PDB entry 7OOC | electron microscopy, 3.70 A resolution | chains S and 5 of the 21 polymer chains in the assembly

# Chain S
Molecule: 30S ribosomal protein S20
From: Mycoplasma pneumoniae (strain ATCC 29342 / M129)
UniProt: P75237 (RS20_MYCPN); residue numbers follow UniProt; this construct covers 1-87
Sequence (87 residues; numbered 1 to 87; the number before each row is that of its first residue):
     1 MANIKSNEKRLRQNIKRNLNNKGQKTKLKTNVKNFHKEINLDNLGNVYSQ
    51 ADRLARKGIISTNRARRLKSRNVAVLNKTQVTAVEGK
Disordered / not traced: 1-2, 80-87

# Chain 5
Molecule: 16S rRNA
From: Mycoplasma pneumoniae (strain ATCC 29342 / M129)
Sequence (1520 nucleotides; row label = number of the first residue in the row):
     1 UUUUUCUGAGAGUUUGAUCCUGGCUCAGGAUUAACGCUGGCGGCAUGCCU
    51 AAUACAUGCAAGUCGAUCGAAAGUAGUAAUACUUUAGAGGCGAACGGGUG
   101 AGUAACACGUAUCCAAUCUACCUUAUAAUGGGGGAUAACUAGUUGAAAGA
   151 CUAGCUAAUACCGCAUAAGAACUUUGGUUCGCAUGAAUCAAAGUUGAAAG
   201 GACCUGCAAGGGUUCGUUAUUUGAUGAGGGUGCGCCAUAUCAGCUAGUUG
   251 GUGGGGUAACGGCCUACCAAGGCAAUGACGUGUAGCUAUGCUGAGAAGUA
   301 GAAUAGCCACAAUGGGACUGAGACACGGCCCAUACUCCUACGGGAGGCAG
   351 CAGUAGGGAAUUUUUCACAAUGAGCGAAAGCUUGAUGGAGCAAUGCCGCG
   401 UGAACGAUGAAGGUCUUUAAGAUUGUAAAGUUCUUUUAUUUGGGAAGAAU
   451 GACUUUAGCAGGUAAUGGCUAGAGUUUGACUGUACCAUUUUGAAUAAGUG
   501 ACGACUAACUAUGUGCCAGCAGUCGCGGUAAUACAUAGGUCGCAAGCGUU
   551 AUCCGGAUUUAUUGGGCGUAAAGCAAGCGCAGGCGGAUUGAAAAGUCUGG
   601 UGUUAAAGGCAGCUGCUUAACAGUUGUAUGCAUUGGAAACUAUUAAUCUA
   651 GAGUGUGGUAGGGAGUUUUGGAAUUUCAUGUGGAGCGGUGAAAUGCGUAG
   701 AUAUAUGAAGGAACACCAGUGGCGAAGGCGAAAACUUAGGCCAUUACUGA
   751 CGCUUAGGCUUGAAAGUGUGGGGAGCAAAUAGGAUUAGAUACCCUAGUAG
   801 UCCACACCGUAAACGAUAGAUACUAGCUGUCGGGGCGAUCCCCUCGGUAG
   851 UGAAGUUAACACAUUAAGUAUCUCGCCUGGGUAGUACAUUCGCAAGAAUG
   901 AAACUCAAACGGAAUUGACGGGGACCCGCACAAGUGGUGGAGCAUGUUGC
   951 UUAAUUCGACGGUACACGAAAAACCUUACCUAGACUUGACAUCCUUGGCA
  1001 AAGUUAUGGAAACAUAAUGGAGGUUAACCGAGUGACAGGUGGUGCAUGGU
  1051 UGUCGUCAGCUCGUGUCGUGAGAUGUUGGGUUAAGUCCCGCAACGAGCGC
  1101 AACCCUUAUCGUUAGUUACAUUGUCUAGCGAGACUGCUAAUGCAAAUUGG
  1151 AGGAAGGAAGGGAUGACGUCAAAUCAUCAUGCCCCUUAUGUCUAGGGCUG
  1201 CAAACGUGCUACAAUGGCCAAUACAAACAGUCGCCAGCUUGUAAAAGUGA
  1251 GCAAAUCUGUAAAGUUGGUCUCAGUUCGGAUUGAGGGCUGCAAUUCGUCC
  1301 UCAUGAAGUCGGAAUCACUAGUAAUCGCGAAUCAGCUAUGUCGCGGUGAA
  1351 UACGUUCUCGGGUCUUGUACACACCGCCCGUCAAACUAUGAAAGCUGGUA
  1401 AUAUUUAAAAACGUGUUGCUAACCAUUAGGAAGCGCAUGUCAAGGAUAGC
  1451 ACCGGUGAUUGGAGUUAAGUCGUAACAAGGUACCCCUACGAGAACGUGGG
  1501 GGUGGAUCACCUCCUUUCUA
Disordered / not traced: 1-4, 181-184, 1020-1027, 1510-1520

# Interface between chain S and chain 5
Contacting residue pairs (74):
  Asn-3(S) / G328(5)  phosphate contact
  Ile-4(S) / A61(5)  phosphate contact
  Ile-4(S) / G62(5)  phosphate contact
  Ile-4(S) / G328(5)  hydrogen bond to the phosphate
  Ser-6(S) / G62(5)  hydrogen bond to the base
  Ser-6(S) / G92(5)  hydrogen bond to the base
  Asn-7(S) / A93(5)  base contact
  Asn-7(S) / G328(5)  hydrogen bond to the phosphate
  Lys-9(S) / A88(5)  phosphate contact
  Lys-9(S) / G89(5)  hydrogen bond to the base
  Arg-10(S) / C91(5)  base contact
  Arg-10(S) / G92(5)  hydrogen bond to the base
  Arg-10(S) / A93(5)  base contact
  Leu-11(S) / C329(5)  sugar contact
  Arg-12(S) / A88(5)  salt bridge to the phosphate
  Gln-13(S) / G89(5)  phosphate contact
  Gln-13(S) / G90(5)  hydrogen bond to the phosphate
  Asn-14(S) / U319(5)  sugar contact
  Lys-16(S) / A88(5)  phosphate contact
  Lys-16(S) / G89(5)  salt bridge to the phosphate
  Arg-17(S) / U319(5)  hydrogen bond to the phosphate
  Arg-17(S) / G320(5)  salt bridge to the phosphate
  Asn-18(S) / C318(5)  hydrogen bond to the sugar
  Asn-20(S) / C161(5)  sugar contact
  Asn-21(S) / U319(5)  hydrogen bond to the phosphate
  Asn-21(S) / G320(5)  phosphate contact
  Lys-22(S) / A1411(5)  salt bridge to the phosphate
  Lys-22(S) / G1433(5)  phosphate contact
  Lys-22(S) / C1434(5)  phosphate contact
  Gly-23(S) / G1433(5)  sugar contact
  Gln-24(S) / G163(5)  phosphate contact
  Thr-26(S) / A1432(5)  phosphate contact
  Thr-26(S) / G1433(5)  phosphate contact
  Lys-29(S) / G1413(5)  phosphate contact
  Lys-29(S) / U1414(5)  salt bridge to the phosphate
  Thr-30(S) / A1432(5)  phosphate contact
  Lys-33(S) / U1414(5)  salt bridge to the phosphate
  Gly-45(S) / U194(5)  sugar contact
  Gly-45(S) / U195(5)  sugar contact
  Tyr-48(S) / C172(5)  hydrogen bond to the sugar
  Tyr-48(S) / U194(5)  sugar contact
  Tyr-48(S) / U195(5)  hydrogen bond to the sugar
  Ser-49(S) / U195(5)  hydrogen bond to the phosphate
  Ser-49(S) / G196(5)  hydrogen bond to the phosphate
  Asp-52(S) / U195(5)  hydrogen bond to the sugar
  Asp-52(S) / G196(5)  sugar contact
  Arg-53(S) / G163(5)  phosphate contact
  Arg-53(S) / C164(5)  salt bridge to the phosphate
  Arg-53(S) / G196(5)  salt bridge to the phosphate
  Arg-53(S) / A197(5)  salt bridge to the phosphate
  Arg-56(S) / A197(5)  salt bridge to the phosphate
  Arg-56(S) / A198(5)  hydrogen bond to the phosphate
  Arg-56(S) / U218(5)  sugar contact
  Lys-57(S) / C162(5)  phosphate contact
  Gly-58(S) / A321(5)  phosphate contact
  Ser-61(S) / A258(5)  sugar contact
  Asn-63(S) / A258(5)  hydrogen bond to the sugar
  Asn-63(S) / A259(5)  sugar contact
  Arg-64(S) / G256(5)  salt bridge to the phosphate
  Arg-64(S) / U257(5)  salt bridge to the phosphate
  Arg-66(S) / A171(5)  hydrogen bond to the phosphate
  Arg-66(S) / C172(5)  salt bridge to the phosphate
  Arg-67(S) / U257(5)  salt bridge to the phosphate
  Arg-67(S) / A258(5)  phosphate contact
  Arg-67(S) / A259(5)  salt bridge to the phosphate
  Lys-69(S) / A171(5)  hydrogen bond to the sugar
  Lys-69(S) / C172(5)  sugar contact
  Ser-70(S) / C172(5)  hydrogen bond to the phosphate
  Ser-70(S) / U173(5)  phosphate contact
  Arg-71(S) / G255(5)  salt bridge to the phosphate
  Val-73(S) / C172(5)  sugar contact
  Val-73(S) / U173(5)  sugar contact
  Asn-77(S) / U173(5)  hydrogen bond to the phosphate
  Asn-77(S) / U174(5)  sugar contact
Also at the interface, not in a pair above, chain S (43 interface residues in all): Lys-25, Lys-27, Thr-62
Also at the interface, not in a pair above, chain 5 (46 interface residues in all): G87, U119, A219, G327, C1412, G1415, A1431

# Summary
43 residues of chain S face 46 of chain 5 across their interface; the contacts include 21 hydrogen bonds and
16 salt bridges. Among the polar pairs are Ser-6(S)/G62(5), Ser-6(S)/G92(5) and Lys-9(S)/G89(5).
Here chain S is 30S ribosomal protein S20 and chain 5 is 16S rRNA, both from Mycoplasma pneumoniae (strain
ATCC 29342 / M129). Entry 7OOC (Mycoplasma pneumoniae 30S subunit of ribosomes in chloramphenicol-treated
cells) was determined by electron microscopy, deposited together with 7OOD, 7P6Z, 7PAH, 7PAI, 7PAJ, 7PAK and
23 further entries.
